1I6H - chains D and B of the 12 polymer chains in the assembly; structure by X-ray diffraction, 3.30 A resolution.

[Chain D]
Molecule: 13-nt DNA strand
Organism: Saccharomyces cerevisiae
Sequence (13 nucleotides; numbered 1 to 13; the number before each row is that of its first residue):
     1 AAATGCCTGG TCT

[Chain B]
Protein: DNA-directed RNA polymerase II 140KD polypeptide
Organism: Saccharomyces cerevisiae
Notes: EC 2.7.7.6
Reference sequence: P08518 (RPB2_YEAST); numbering as in UniProt (aligned over 1-1224)
Amino-acid sequence (1224 residues; numbered 1 to 1224; the number before each row is that of its first residue):
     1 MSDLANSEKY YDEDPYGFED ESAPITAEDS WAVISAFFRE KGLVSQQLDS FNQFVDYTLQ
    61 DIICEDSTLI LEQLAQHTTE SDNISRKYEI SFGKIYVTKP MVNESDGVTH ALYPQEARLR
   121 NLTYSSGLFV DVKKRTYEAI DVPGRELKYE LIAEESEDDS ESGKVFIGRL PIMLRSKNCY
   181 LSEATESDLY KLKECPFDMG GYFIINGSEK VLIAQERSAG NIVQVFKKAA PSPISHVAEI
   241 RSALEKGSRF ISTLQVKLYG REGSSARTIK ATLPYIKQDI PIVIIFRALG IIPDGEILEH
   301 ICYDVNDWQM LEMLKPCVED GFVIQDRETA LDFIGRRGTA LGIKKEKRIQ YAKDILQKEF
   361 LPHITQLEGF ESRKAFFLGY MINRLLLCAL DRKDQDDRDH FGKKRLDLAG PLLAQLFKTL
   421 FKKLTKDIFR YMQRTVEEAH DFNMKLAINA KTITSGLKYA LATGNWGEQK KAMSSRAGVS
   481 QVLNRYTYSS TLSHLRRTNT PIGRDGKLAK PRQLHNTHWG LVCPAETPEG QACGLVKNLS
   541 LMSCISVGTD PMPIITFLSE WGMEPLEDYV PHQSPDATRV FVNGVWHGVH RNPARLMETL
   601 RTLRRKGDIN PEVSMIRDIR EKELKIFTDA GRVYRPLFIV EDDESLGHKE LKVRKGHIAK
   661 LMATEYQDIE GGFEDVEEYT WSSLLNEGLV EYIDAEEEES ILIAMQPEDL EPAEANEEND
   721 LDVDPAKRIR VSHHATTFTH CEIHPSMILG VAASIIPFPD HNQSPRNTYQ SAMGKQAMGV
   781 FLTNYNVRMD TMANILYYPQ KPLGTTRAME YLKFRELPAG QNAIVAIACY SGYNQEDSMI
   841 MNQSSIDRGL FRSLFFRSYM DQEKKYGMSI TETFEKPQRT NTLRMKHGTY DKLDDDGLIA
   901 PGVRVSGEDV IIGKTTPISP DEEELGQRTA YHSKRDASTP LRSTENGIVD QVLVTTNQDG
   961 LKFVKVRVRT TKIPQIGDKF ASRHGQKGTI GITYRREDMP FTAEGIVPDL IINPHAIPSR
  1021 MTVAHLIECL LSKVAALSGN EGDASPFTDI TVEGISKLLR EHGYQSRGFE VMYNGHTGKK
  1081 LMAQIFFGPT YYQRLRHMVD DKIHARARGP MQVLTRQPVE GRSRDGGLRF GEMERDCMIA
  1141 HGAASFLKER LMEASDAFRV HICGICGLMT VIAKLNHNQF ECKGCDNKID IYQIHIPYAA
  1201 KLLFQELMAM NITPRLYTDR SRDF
Not modelled in the structure: 1-19, 71-89, 135-163, 336-344, 438-445, 468-476, 503-508, 669-677, 716-721, 920-932
Metal / ion sites: Zn2+: Cys-1163, Cys-1166, Cys-1182, Cys-1185
Reported in the primary citation:
  - conformationally variable residues (helix shift, order/disorder transition): Ala-1107 to Arg-1129, Met-1152 to Arg-1159

[How chain D and chain B interact]
Contacting residue pairs (21; chain D residue first):
  DG5(D) with Met-1133(B), sugar contact
  DC6(D) with Arg-1129(B), salt bridge to the phosphate; Gly-1131(B), phosphate contact
  DC7(D) with Leu-1128(B), phosphate contact; Arg-1129(B), hydrogen bond to the phosphate
  DT8(D) with Gly-1121(B), phosphate contact; Arg-1122(B), phosphate contact
  DG9(D) with Met-792(B), phosphate contact; Arg-857(B), phosphate contact; Arg-942(B), sugar contact; Arg-1122(B), phosphate contact; Ser-1123(B), phosphate contact
  DG10(D) with Thr-791(B), hydrogen bond to the phosphate; Met-792(B), phosphate contact; Arg-857(B), salt bridge to the phosphate; Arg-942(B), salt bridge to the phosphate
  DT11(D) with Val-482(B), sugar contact; Thr-791(B), hydrogen bond to the phosphate
  DC12(D) with Ser-208(B), phosphate contact; Ala-462(B), sugar contact
  DT13(D) with Tyr-459(B), sugar contact
Other interface residues (no listed pair), chain B (20 interface residues in all): Asn-206, Lys-210, Thr-463, His-1097, Gly-1127

[Overview]
The interface between chain D and chain B involves 9 residues on one side and 20 on the other; the contacts
include 3 hydrogen bonds and 3 salt bridges. Among the polar pairs are DC7(D)/Arg-1129(B), DG10(D)/Thr-791(B)
and DT11(D)/Thr-791(B). Cys-1163(B), Cys-1166(B), Cys-1182(B) and Cys-1185(B) coordinate Zn2+. From the paper:
conformational variability at Ala-1107(B) and Met-1152(B).
Chain D is a 13-nt DNA strand and chain B is DNA-directed RNA polymerase II 140KD polypeptide, both from
Saccharomyces cerevisiae; the structure, RNA polymerase II elongation complex, was determined by X-ray
diffraction.
